5ZFU - chains B and H of the 9 polymer chains in the assembly; structure by electron microscopy, 6.70 A resolution (low resolution: residue-level contacts below are approximate; hydrogen-bond / salt-bridge calls are withheld).

# Chain B
Name: Biopolymer transport protein ExbB
From: Escherichia coli K-12
UniProt: P0ABU7 (EXBB_ECOLI); residues 1-244 here = UniProt positions 1-244
Amino-acid sequence (244 residues; numbered 1 to 244; the number before each row is that of its first residue):
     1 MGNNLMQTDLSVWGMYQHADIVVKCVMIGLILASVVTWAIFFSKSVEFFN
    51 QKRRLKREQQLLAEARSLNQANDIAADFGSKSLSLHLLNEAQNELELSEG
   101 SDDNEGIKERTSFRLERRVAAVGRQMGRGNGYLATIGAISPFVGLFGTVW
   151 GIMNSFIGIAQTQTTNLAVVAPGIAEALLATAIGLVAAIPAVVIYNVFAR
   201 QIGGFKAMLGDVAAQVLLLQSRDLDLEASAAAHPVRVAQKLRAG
Disordered / not traced: 1-19, 235-244

# Chain H
Name: 22-mer peptide from Biopolymer transport protein ExbD
From: Escherichia coli K-12
UniProt: P0ABV2 (EXBD_ECOLI); residue numbers follow UniProt; this construct covers 19-40
Amino-acid sequence (22 residues; row label = number of the first residue in the row):
    19 NVTPFIDVMLVLLIIFMVAAPL

# Chain B / chain H interface
Pairs across the interface (9):
  T135(B) with V20(H)
  I139(B) with I24(H)
  F142(B) with M27(H)
  L145(B) with L31(H)
  F146(B) with L30(H); L31(H)
  V149(B) with L31(H); F34(H)
  M153(B) with F34(H)
Other interface residues (no listed pair), chain B (10 interface residues in all): V143, I152, F156
Other interface residues (no listed pair), chain H (7 interface residues in all): A38

# Summary
10 residues of chain B face 7 of chain H across their interface.
Chain B is Biopolymer transport protein ExbB and chain H is a 22-mer peptide from Biopolymer transport protein
ExbD, both from Escherichia coli K-12; the structure, Structure of the ExbB/ExbD hexameric complex
(ExbB6ExbD3TM), was determined by electron microscopy together with 5ZFP and 5ZFV from the same study.
